Entry 1L2W (X-ray diffraction, 2.00 A resolution); this record covers chains A and B of the 3 polymer chains in the assembly.

== Chain A (and B) ==
Protein: YopE regulator
From: Yersinia pseudotuberculosis
Notes: chain B of this document is another copy of the same molecule, construct and numbering; everything in this record applies to it too
Chain sequence (123 residues; row label = number of the first residue in the row; numbering starts at 0):
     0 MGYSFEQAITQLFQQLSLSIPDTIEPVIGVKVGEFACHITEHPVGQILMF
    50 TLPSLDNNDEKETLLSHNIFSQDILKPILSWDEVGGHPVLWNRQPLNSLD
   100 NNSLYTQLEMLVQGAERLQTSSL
Disordered / not traced: 122 (chain B: 0-1, 119-122)

== Interface between chain A and chain B ==
Pairs across the interface (50):
  H41(A) - S70(B)
  P42(A) - Q71(B)
  Q45(A) - I73(B)
  L47(A) - F69(B)  hydrophobic
  N56(A) - K60(B)
  D58(A) - K60(B)  hydrogen bond (backbone-side chain)
  K60(A) - N56(B)  hydrogen bond (side chain-backbone)
  K60(A) - D58(B)  hydrogen bond (side chain-backbone)
  K60(A) - L63(B)
  E61(A) - W80(B)
  L63(A) - K60(B)
  L64(A) - L63(B)  hydrophobic
  L64(A) - L64(B)  hydrophobic
  L64(A) - L78(B)
  L64(A) - S79(B)
  L64(A) - W80(B)  hydrogen bond (backbone-backbone)
  S65(A) - W80(B)
  S65(A) - E82(B)  hydrogen bond
  N67(A) - N67(B)  hydrogen bond
  N67(A) - I77(B)
  N67(A) - L78(B)  hydrogen bond (side chain-backbone)
  N67(A) - S79(B)
  N67(A) - W90(B)  hydrogen bond (backbone-side chain)
  I68(A) - S79(B)
  I68(A) - W80(B)
  F69(A) - H41(B)
  F69(A) - L47(B)  hydrophobic
  F69(A) - W90(B)
  S70(A) - H41(B)
  S70(A) - R92(B)
  Q71(A) - P42(B)
  I73(A) - Q45(B)
  I73(A) - R92(B)  hydrogen bond (backbone-side chain)
  I77(A) - N67(B)
  I77(A) - I77(B)  hydrophobic
  L78(A) - L64(B)
  L78(A) - N67(B)
  S79(A) - L64(B)
  S79(A) - N67(B)
  S79(A) - I68(B)
  W80(A) - E61(B)
  W80(A) - L64(B)  hydrogen bond (backbone-backbone)
  W80(A) - S65(B)
  W80(A) - I68(B)
  E82(A) - E61(B)
  E82(A) - S65(B)  hydrogen bond
  W90(A) - N67(B)  hydrogen bond (side chain-backbone)
  W90(A) - F69(B)  hydrophobic
  W90(A) - I77(B)  hydrophobic
  R92(A) - I73(B)
Interface residues without a listed pair, chain A (28 interface residues in all): F49, D81, V88, P94
Interface residues without a listed pair, chain B (30 interface residues in all): F49, L54, D55, T62, V88, P94

== In short ==
Chain A and chain B form an interface of 28 and 30 residues respectively; the contacts include 12 hydrogen
bonds. Polar pairs include D58(A)-K60(B), K60(A)-N56(B) and S65(A)-E82(B).
Both chains are YopE regulator (Yersinia pseudotuberculosis). Entry 1L2W (Crystal Structure of the Yersinia
Virulence Effector YopE Chaperone-binding Domain in Complex with its Secretion Chaperone ...) was determined
by X-ray diffraction.
